Entry 7U0I (electron microscopy, 2.60 A resolution); this record covers chains A and I of the 14 polymer chains in the assembly.

[Chain A]
Protein: Histone H3.1
Source organism: Homo sapiens
UniProt: P68431 (H31_HUMAN); residues 0-135 here correspond to UniProt positions 1-136 (UniProt number = residue number + 1)
Sequence (136 residues; numbered 0 to 135; the number before each row is that of its first residue; numbering starts at 0):
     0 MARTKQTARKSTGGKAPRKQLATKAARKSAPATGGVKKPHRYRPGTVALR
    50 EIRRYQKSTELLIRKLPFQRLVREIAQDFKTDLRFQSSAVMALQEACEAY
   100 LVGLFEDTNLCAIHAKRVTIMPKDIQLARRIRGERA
Unresolved in the structure: 0-37, 134-135

[Chain I]
Molecule: 162-nt DNA strand
Sequence (162 nucleotides; each row starts with the number of its first residue):
     1 AGTGGTATTAACATATCCTCAGTGGTGAGTATTAACATGGAACTTACTCC
    51 AACAATACAGATGCTGAATAAATGTAGTCTAAGTGAAGGAAGAAGGAAAG
   101 GTGGGAGCTGCCATCACTCAGAATTGTCCAGCAGGGATTGTGCAAGCTTG
   151 TGAATAAAGACA
Unresolved in the structure: 1-10, 160-162

[Chain A / chain I interface]
Contacting residue pairs (23):
  Arg40(A) - DA154(I)  phosphate contact
  Arg40(A) - DT155(I)  phosphate contact
  Tyr41(A) - DA153(I)  phosphate contact
  Tyr41(A) - DA154(I)  sugar contact
  Arg42(A) - DC79(I)  salt bridge to the phosphate
  Arg42(A) - DA154(I)  salt bridge to the phosphate
  Pro43(A) - DC79(I)  phosphate contact
  Thr45(A) - DA153(I)  phosphate contact
  Thr45(A) - DA154(I)  hydrogen bond to the phosphate
  Arg63(A) - DA70(I)  sugar contact
  Arg72(A) - DA61(I)  salt bridge to the phosphate
  Arg83(A) - DG60(I)  phosphate contact
  Arg83(A) - DA61(I)  phosphate contact
  Phe84(A) - DG60(I)  sugar contact
  Phe84(A) - DA61(I)  hydrogen bond to the phosphate
  Gln85(A) - DG60(I)  phosphate contact
  Ser86(A) - DG60(I)  phosphate contact
  Arg116(A) - DA81(I)  phosphate contact
  Arg116(A) - DA82(I)  phosphate contact
  Val117(A) - DA81(I)  hydrogen bond to the phosphate
  Thr118(A) - DT80(I)  phosphate contact
  Thr118(A) - DA81(I)  hydrogen bond to the phosphate
  Met120(A) - DA82(I)  phosphate contact
Also at the interface, not in a pair above, chain A (17 interface residues in all): His39, Lys115
Also at the interface, not in a pair above, chain I (13 interface residues in all): DA71, DA76, DT78

[Summary]
Chain A and chain I form an interface of 17 and 13 residues respectively; the contacts include 4 hydrogen
bonds and 3 salt bridges. Polar pairs include Thr45(A)-DA154(I), Phe84(A)-DA61(I) and Val117(A)-DA81(I).
Chain A is Histone H3.1 (Homo sapiens) and chain I is a 162-nt DNA strand; the structure, Structure of LIN28b
nucleosome bound 2 OCT4, was determined by electron microscopy (same publication as 7U0G, 7U0J, 8DK5, 8SPS and
8SPU).
